PDB entry 4JMJ | X-ray diffraction, 2.38 A resolution | chain A

[Chain A]
Protein: RNA/RNP complex-1-interacting phosphatase
Source organism: Homo sapiens
Notes: EC 3.1.3.-
UniProt: O75319 (DUS11_HUMAN); residues 1-181 here correspond to UniProt positions 28-208 (UniProt number = residue number + 27)
Sequence (181 residues; each row starts with the number of its first residue):
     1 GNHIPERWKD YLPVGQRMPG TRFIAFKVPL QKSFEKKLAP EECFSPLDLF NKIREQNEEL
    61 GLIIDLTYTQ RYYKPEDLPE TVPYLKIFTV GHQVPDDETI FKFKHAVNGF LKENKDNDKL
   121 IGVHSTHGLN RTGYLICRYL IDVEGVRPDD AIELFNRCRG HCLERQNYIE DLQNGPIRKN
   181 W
Construct notes: engineered mutation Ser125 (Cys152 in O75319)
UniProt features mapped onto this chain:
  - active site: Arg131 (Proton donor/acceptor)
  - binding site (substrate): Thr126 to Arg131

[Summary]
UniProt lists active-site residue Arg131 and 6 substrate-binding residues.
Chain A is RNA/RNP complex-1-interacting phosphatase (Homo sapiens); the structure, Structure of dusp11, was
determined by X-ray diffraction, deposited together with 4JNB, 4JMK and 4KI9.
